Entry 4JKO (X-ray diffraction, 1.90 A resolution); this record covers chains A and B.

# Chain A (and B)
Name: Acetyl xylan esterase
Organism: Geobacillus stearothermophilus
Notes: chain B of this document is another copy of the same molecule, construct and numbering; everything in this record applies to it too
UniProt: Q09LX1 (Q09LX1_GEOSE); numbering as in UniProt (aligned over 1-219)
Chain sequence (219 residues; numbered 1 to 219; the number before each row is that of its first residue):
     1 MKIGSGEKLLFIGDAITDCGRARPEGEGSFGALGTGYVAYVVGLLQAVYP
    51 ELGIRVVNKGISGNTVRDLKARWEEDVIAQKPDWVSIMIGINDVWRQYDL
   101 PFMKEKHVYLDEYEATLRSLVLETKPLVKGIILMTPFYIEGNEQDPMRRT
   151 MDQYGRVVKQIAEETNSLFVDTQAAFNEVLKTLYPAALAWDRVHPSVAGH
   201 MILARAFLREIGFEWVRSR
Differences from the reference sequence: engineered mutation Ala15 (Ser in Q09LX1)
UniProt features mapped onto this chain:
  - active site (Charge relay system): Asp191, His194
  - site (Transition state stabilizer): Gly63, Asn92
  - mutagenesis: Tyr184 (Y184F: Significant reduction in catalytic activity and modification of the quaternary structure as a homodimer; when associated with P-190), Trp190 (W190P: Significant reduction in catalytic activity and modification of the quaternary structure as a homodimer; when associated with F-184), Asp191 (D191A: Loss of catalytic activity), His194 (H194A: Loss of catalytic activity)

# How chain A and chain B interact
Pairs across the interface (46):
  Ser29(A) - Ser196(B)  hydrogen bond (backbone-side chain)
  Phe30(A) - Ala186(B)
  Phe30(A) - Ala187(B)
  Phe30(A) - Ser196(B)
  Ala39(A) - Val197(B)
  Tyr40(A) - Tyr40(B)  hydrophobic
  Tyr40(A) - Met201(B)  hydrophobic
  Gly43(A) - Ala198(B)
  Gly43(A) - Met201(B)
  Leu44(A) - Met201(B)  hydrophobic
  Gln46(A) - Leu183(B)
  Gln46(A) - Leu188(B)
  Gln46(A) - Ala198(B)
  Ala47(A) - Val179(B)
  Ala47(A) - Ile202(B)  hydrophobic
  Val48(A) - Arg205(B)
  Pro50(A) - Val179(B)  hydrophobic
  Pro50(A) - Thr182(B)
  Glu51(A) - Thr182(B)
  Val179(A) - Ala47(B)
  Val179(A) - Pro50(B)  hydrophobic
  Thr182(A) - Pro50(B)
  Thr182(A) - Glu51(B)
  Leu183(A) - Gln46(B)
  Ala186(A) - Phe30(B)
  Ala187(A) - Phe30(B)
  Ser196(A) - Ser29(B)
  Val197(A) - Ala39(B)
  Ala198(A) - Gly43(B)
  Ala198(A) - Gln46(B)
  Met201(A) - Tyr40(B)  hydrophobic
  Met201(A) - Gly43(B)
  Met201(A) - Leu44(B)  hydrophobic
  Met201(A) - Met201(B)  hydrophobic
  Ile202(A) - Ala47(B)  hydrophobic
  Arg205(A) - Val48(B)
  Arg205(A) - Trp215(B)  hydrogen bond (side chain-backbone)
  Arg209(A) - Trp215(B)
  Arg209(A) - Val216(B)
  Phe213(A) - Trp215(B)  hydrophobic
  Trp215(A) - Arg205(B)  hydrogen bond (backbone-side chain)
  Trp215(A) - Arg209(B)
  Trp215(A) - Phe213(B)  hydrophobic
  Trp215(A) - Trp215(B)  hydrophobic
  Val216(A) - Arg205(B)
  Val216(A) - Arg209(B)
Other interface residues (no listed pair), chain A (29 interface residues in all): Leu188, Trp190, Leu208
Other interface residues (no listed pair), chain B (29 interface residues in all): Trp190, Leu208

# Summary
Chain A and chain B each contribute 29 residues to their interface; the contacts include 3 hydrogen bonds.
Polar pairs include Ser29(A)-Ser196(B) and Arg205(A)-Trp215(B). UniProt lists active-site residues Asp191(A)
and His194(A) and 4 mutagenesis sites on chain A.
Both chains are Acetyl xylan esterase (Geobacillus stearothermophilus). Entry 4JKO (Crystal structure of a
catalytic mutant of Axe2 (Axe2_S15A), an acetylxylan esterase from Geobacillus stearothermophilus) was
determined by X-ray diffraction, deposited together with 3W7V and 4JHL.
